PDB entry 6AJN | X-ray diffraction, 3.30 A resolution | chains C and D of the 6 polymer chains in the assembly

[Chain C (and D)]
Protein: DUF1778 domain-containing protein
From: Escherichia coli
Notes: chain D of this document is another copy of the same molecule, construct and numbering; everything in this record applies to it too
UniProt: J7QA90 (J7QA90_ECOLX); residues 6-86 here = UniProt positions 6-86
Sequence (81 residues; each row starts with the number of its first residue):
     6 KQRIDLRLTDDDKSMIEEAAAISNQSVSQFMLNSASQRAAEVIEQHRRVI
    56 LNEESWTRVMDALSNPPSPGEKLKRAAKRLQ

[How chain C and chain D interact]
Pairs across the interface (9):
  S28(C) - N38(D)
  N29(C) - Q34(D)  hydrogen bond (backbone-side chain)
  N29(C) - N38(D)  hydrogen bond
  Q30(C) - Q30(D)  hydrogen bond
  Q30(C) - Q34(D)
  Q34(C) - N29(D)  hydrogen bond (side chain-backbone)
  Q34(C) - Q34(D)  hydrogen bond
  N38(C) - S28(D)  hydrogen bond (side chain-backbone)
  N38(C) - N29(D)  hydrogen bond
Interface residues without a listed pair, chain C (6 interface residues in all): L37

[Summary]
6 residues of chain C face 5 of chain D across their interface; the contacts include 7 hydrogen bonds. Among
the polar pairs are N29(C)-Q34(D), N29(C)-N38(D) and Q30(C)-Q30(D).
Chain C and chain D are both DUF1778 domain-containing protein (Escherichia coli); the structure, Crystal
structure of AtaTR bound with AcCoA, was determined by X-ray diffraction (same publication as 6AJM).
